4QZF - chains A and U of the 4 polymer chains in the assembly; structure by X-ray diffraction, 2.60 A resolution.

== Chain A ==
Name: DNA nucleotidylexotransferase
Organism: Mus musculus
Notes: EC 2.7.7.31
UniProtKB: P09838 (TDT_MOUSE); the construct lacks a stretch of the UniProt sequence, so the offset changes along the chain: 132-482 = UniProt 132-482; 483-510 = UniProt 503-530
Amino-acid sequence (400 residues; each row starts with the number of its first residue):
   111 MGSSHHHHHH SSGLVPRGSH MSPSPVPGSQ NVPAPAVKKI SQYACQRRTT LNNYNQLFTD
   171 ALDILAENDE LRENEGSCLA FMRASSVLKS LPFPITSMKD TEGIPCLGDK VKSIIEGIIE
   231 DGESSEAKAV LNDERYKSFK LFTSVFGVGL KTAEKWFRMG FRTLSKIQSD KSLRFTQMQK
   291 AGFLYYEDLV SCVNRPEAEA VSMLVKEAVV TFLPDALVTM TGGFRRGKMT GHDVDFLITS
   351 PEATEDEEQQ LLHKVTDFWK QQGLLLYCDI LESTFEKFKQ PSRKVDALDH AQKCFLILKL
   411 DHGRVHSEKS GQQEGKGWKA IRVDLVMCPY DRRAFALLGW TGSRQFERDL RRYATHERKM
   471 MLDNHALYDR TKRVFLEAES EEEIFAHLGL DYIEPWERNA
Unresolved in the structure: 111-146, 382-401, 417-424
Differences from the reference sequence: expression tag (111-131); engineered mutation Ala-401 (Phe in P09838)
Metal / ion sites: Na+: Thr-253, Val-255, Val-258 (shared with DA5(U) of chain U); Mg2+ site 1: Asp-343, Asp-345 (together with 2',3'-dideoxycytidine 5'-triphosphate); Mg2+ site 2: Asp-343, Asp-434 (together with 2',3'-dideoxycytidine 5'-triphosphate)
Ligand contacts: 2',3'-dideoxycytidine 5'-triphosphate (DCT): Gly-332, Gly-333, Arg-336, Lys-338, Thr-340, Gly-341, His-342, Asp-343, Asp-345, Gly-449, Trp-450, Thr-451, Gly-452, Ser-453, Arg-454, Glu-457, Arg-461
Curated features (UniProtKB/Swiss-Prot):
  - region: Val-258 to Thr-262 (Involved in DNA binding)
  - binding site (a 2'-deoxyribonucleoside 5'-triphosphate): Gly-333 to Lys-338, His-342 to Asp-345, Gly-449, Trp-450
  - binding site (Mg(2+)): Asp-343, Asp-345, Asp-434
  - modified residue: Ser-134 (Phosphoserine)
From the paper describing this entry:
  - conformationally variable residues (order/disorder transition): Asp-396 to Leu-398
  - mutagenesis - L398A, F405A: decreased catalytic activity
  - mutagenesis - R461A: abolished catalytic activity
  - mutagenesis - F401A: abolished catalytic activity on in trans

== Chain U ==
Molecule: 6-nt DNA strand
Sequence (6 nucleotides; row label = number of the first residue in the row):
     1 AAAAAC
Metal / ion sites: Na+: DA5 (shared with Thr-253(A), Val-255(A), Val-258(A) of chain A)

== Chain A / chain U interface ==
Contacting residue pairs (19):
  Val-255(A) / DA5(U)  phosphate contact
  Phe-256(A) / DA5(U)  sugar contact
  Gly-257(A) / DA4(U)  sugar contact
  Gly-257(A) / DA5(U)  hydrogen bond to the phosphate
  Val-258(A) / DA4(U)  phosphate contact
  Val-258(A) / DA5(U)  phosphate contact
  Gly-259(A) / DA4(U)  hydrogen bond to the phosphate
  Leu-260(A) / DA4(U)  phosphate contact
  Lys-261(A) / DA3(U)  salt bridge to the phosphate
  Lys-261(A) / DA4(U)  hydrogen bond to the phosphate
  Thr-262(A) / DA3(U)  phosphate contact
  Thr-262(A) / DA4(U)  hydrogen bond to the phosphate
  Met-288(A) / DA5(U)  sugar contact
  His-342(A) / DC6(U)  salt bridge to the phosphate
  Phe-405(A) / DA5(U)  sugar contact
  Phe-405(A) / DC6(U)  sugar contact
  Arg-432(A) / DA5(U)  hydrogen bond to the phosphate
  Arg-432(A) / DC6(U)  salt bridge to the phosphate
  Trp-450(A) / DC6(U)  base contact
Also at the interface, not in a pair above, chain A (15 interface residues in all): Asp-434, Arg-461

== Overview ==
The interface between chain A and chain U involves 15 residues on one side and 4 on the other, with 5 hydrogen
bonds and 3 salt bridges. Among the polar pairs are Gly-257(A)/DA5(U), Gly-259(A)/DA4(U) and
Lys-261(A)/DA4(U). From the paper: L398A and F405A of chain A reduce catalytic activity; conformational
variability at Asp-396(A); 4 substitutions were tested in all.
Chain A is DNA nucleotidylexotransferase (Mus musculus) and chain U is a 6-nt DNA strand; the structure, Mouse
Tdt, F401A mutant, in complex with a DSB substrate, C-A base pair, was determined by X-ray diffraction (same
publication as 4QZ8, 4QZ9, 4QZA, 4QZB, 4QZC, 4QZD and 4 further entries).
